Entry 8CY7 (electron microscopy, 2.90 A resolution); this record covers chains C and F of the 6 polymer chains in the assembly.

Chain C:
Molecule: Spike glycoprotein
Source organism: Severe acute respiratory syndrome coronavirus 2
UniProtKB: P0DTC2 (SPIKE_SARS2); residues 1-1273 here = UniProt positions 1-1273
Amino-acid sequence (1273 residues; numbered 1 to 1273; the number before each row is that of its first residue):
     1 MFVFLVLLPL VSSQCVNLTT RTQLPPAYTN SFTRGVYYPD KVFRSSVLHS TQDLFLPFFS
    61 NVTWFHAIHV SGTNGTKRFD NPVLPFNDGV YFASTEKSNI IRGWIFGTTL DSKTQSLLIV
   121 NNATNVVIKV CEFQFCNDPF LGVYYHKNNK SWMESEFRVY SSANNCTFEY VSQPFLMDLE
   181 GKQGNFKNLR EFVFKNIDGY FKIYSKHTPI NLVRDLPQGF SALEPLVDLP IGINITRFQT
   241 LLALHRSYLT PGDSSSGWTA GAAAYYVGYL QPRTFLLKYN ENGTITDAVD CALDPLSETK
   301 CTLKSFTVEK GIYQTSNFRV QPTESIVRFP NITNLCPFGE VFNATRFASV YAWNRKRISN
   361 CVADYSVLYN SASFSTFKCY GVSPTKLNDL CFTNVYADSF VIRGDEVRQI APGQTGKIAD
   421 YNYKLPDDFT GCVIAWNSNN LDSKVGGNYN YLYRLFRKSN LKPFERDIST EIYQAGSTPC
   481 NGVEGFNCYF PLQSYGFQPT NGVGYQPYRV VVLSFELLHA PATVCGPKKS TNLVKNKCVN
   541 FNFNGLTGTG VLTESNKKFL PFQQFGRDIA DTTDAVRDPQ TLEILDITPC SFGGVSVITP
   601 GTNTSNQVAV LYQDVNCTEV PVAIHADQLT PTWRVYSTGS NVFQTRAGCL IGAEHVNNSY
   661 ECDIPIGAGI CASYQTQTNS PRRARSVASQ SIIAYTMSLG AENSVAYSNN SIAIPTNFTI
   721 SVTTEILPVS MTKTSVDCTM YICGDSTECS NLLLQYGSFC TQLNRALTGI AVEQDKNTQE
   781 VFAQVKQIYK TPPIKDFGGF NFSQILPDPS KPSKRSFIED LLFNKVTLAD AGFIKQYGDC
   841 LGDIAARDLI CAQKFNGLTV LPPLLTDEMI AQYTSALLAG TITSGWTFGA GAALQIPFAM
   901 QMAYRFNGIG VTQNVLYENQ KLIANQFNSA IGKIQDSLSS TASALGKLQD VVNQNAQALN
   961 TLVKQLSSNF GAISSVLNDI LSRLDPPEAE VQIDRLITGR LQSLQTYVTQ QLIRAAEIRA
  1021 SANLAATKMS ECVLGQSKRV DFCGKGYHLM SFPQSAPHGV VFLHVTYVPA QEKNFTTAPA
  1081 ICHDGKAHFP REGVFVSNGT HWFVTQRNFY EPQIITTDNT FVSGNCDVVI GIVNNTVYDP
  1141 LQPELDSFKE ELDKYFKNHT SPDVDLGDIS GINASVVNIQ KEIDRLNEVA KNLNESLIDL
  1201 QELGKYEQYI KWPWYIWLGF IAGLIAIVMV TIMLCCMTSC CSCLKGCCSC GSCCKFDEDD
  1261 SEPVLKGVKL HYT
Disordered / not traced: 1-24, 70-79, 173-185, 246-262, 677-688, 828-848, 1148-1273
Sequence notes: conflict Pro986 (Lys in P0DTC2), Pro987 (Val in P0DTC2)
Swiss-Prot annotation at these positions:
  - region: Asn280 to Cys301 (Putative superantigen), Arg403 to Asp405 (Integrin-binding motif), Asn448 to Phe456 (Immunodominant HLA epitope recognized by the CD8+), Pro681 to Ala684 (Putative superantigen), Ser816 to Tyr837 (Fusion peptide 1), Lys835 to Phe855 (Fusion peptide 2), Asp1163 to Glu1202 (Heptad repeat 2)
  - motif: Met1237 to Cys1241 (Binding to host endocytosis trafficking protein SNX27), Asp1257 to Glu1262 (Diacidic ER export motif (host COPII)), Ser1261 to Gly1267 (Binding to host plasma membrane localising/FERM domain proteins), Lys1269 to Thr1273 (KxHxx, ER retrieval signal (COPI))
  - site (Cleavage): Arg685, Ser686, Arg815, Ser816
  - lipidation (S-palmitoyl cysteine): Cys1235, Cys1236, Cys1240, Cys1241, Cys1243, Cys1247, Cys1248, Cys1250, Cys1253, Cys1254
  - glycosylation: Asn17 (N-linked (GlcNAc...) (complex) asparagine), Asn61 (N-linked (GlcNAc...) (hybrid) asparagine), Asn74 (N-linked (GlcNAc...) (complex) asparagine), Asn122 (N-linked (GlcNAc...) (hybrid) asparagine), Asn149 (N-linked (GlcNAc...) (complex) asparagine), Asn165 (N-linked (GlcNAc...) (complex) asparagine), Asn234 (N-linked (GlcNAc...) (high mannose) asparagine), Asn282 (N-linked (GlcNAc...) (complex) asparagine), Thr323 (O-linked (GalNAc) threonine), Ser325 (O-linked (HexNAc...) serine), Asn331 (N-linked (GlcNAc...) (complex) asparagine), Asn343 (N-linked (GlcNAc...) (complex) asparagine), Asn603 (N-linked (GlcNAc...) (hybrid) asparagine), Asn616 (N-linked (GlcNAc...) (complex) asparagine), Asn657 (N-linked (GlcNAc...) (complex) asparagine), Thr676 (O-linked (GlcNAc...) threonine), Thr678 (O-linked (GlcNAc...) threonine), Asn709 (N-linked (GlcNAc...) (high mannose) asparagine), Asn717 (N-linked (GlcNAc...) (hybrid) asparagine), Asn801 (N-linked (GlcNAc...) (hybrid) asparagine) and 6 more in UniProt
  - natural variant: Leu5 (L5F: In strain: Iota/B.1.526), Ser13 (S13I: In strain: Epsilon/B.1.427/B.1.429), Leu18 (L18F: In strain: Beta/B.1.351, Gamma/P.1 and 1 more), Thr19 (T19I: In strain: Omicron/BQ.1.1, Omicron/XBB.1.5 and 1 more; T19R: In strain: Delta/B.1.617.2, Omicron/BA.2 and 4 more), Thr20 (T20N: In strain: Gamma/P.1), Leu24 to Ala27 (sequence variant, change not given here; In strain: Omicron/BA.2, Omicron/BA.2.12.1 and 6 more), Pro26 (P26S: In strain: Gamma/P.1), Gln52 (Q52H: In strain: Omicron/EG.5.1), Ala67 (A67V: In strain: Eta/B.1.525, Omicron/BA.1), His69 to Val70 (deletion: In strain: Alpha/B.1.1.7, Eta/B.1.525 and 5 more), Gly75 (G75V: In strain: Lambda/C.37), Thr76 (T76I: In strain: Lambda/C.37), 83 further natural variant entries in UniProt
  - mutagenesis: His69 to Val70 (Increased incorporation of cleaved spike into virions), Asn121 (N121Q: Partial loss of biliverdin affinity), Arg190 (R190K: Partial loss of biliverdin affinity), Asn234 (N234Q: Increased resistance to neutralizing antibodies), Asn331 (N331Q: Reduced viral infectivity), Asn343 (N343Q: Reduced viral infectivity), Leu452 (L452R: Increased resistance to neutralizing antibodies. Decreases HLA binding to NF9 epitope. Increased binding affinity to human ACE2), Tyr453 (Y453F: Decreased HLA binding to NF9 epitope. Increased binding affinity to human ACE2), Ala475 (A475V: Increased resistance to neutralizing antibodies), Val483 (V483A: Increased resistance to neutralizing antibodies), Glu484 (E484D: Increased replication in human TMEM106B overexpressing cells), Phe490 (F490L: Increased resistance to neutralizing antibodies and human covalescent sera neutralization), 16 further mutagenesis entries in UniProt
Cystine bridges: Cys131-Cys166, Cys291-Cys301, Cys336-Cys361, Cys379-Cys432, Cys391-Cys525, Cys480-Cys488, Cys617-Cys649, Cys662-Cys671, Cys738-Cys760, Cys743-Cys749, Cys1032-Cys1043, Cys1082-Cys1126
Covalent attachments: N-acetylglucosamine (NAG) linked to Asn61, Asn149, Asn165, Asn234, Asn282, Asn331, Asn343, Asn603, Asn616, Asn657, Asn801, Asn1074, Asn1098
Reported in the primary citation:
  - specificity-determining residues: Ala372 (by similarity / conservation)
  - specificity-determining residues: Lys378, His519 (proposed by the authors, not directly observed)

Chain F:
Molecule: pan-sarbecovirus nanobody 2-38
Source organism: Lama glama
Notes: antibody fragment or engineered binder
Amino-acid sequence (121 residues; each row starts with the number of its first residue):
     1 QVQLVESGGG LVQAGGSLRL SCAAAARFST SAMGWFRQAP GKEREFVAAI SWSNTNTHYA
    61 DTVKGRFTIS ADTAKETVDL QMNSLKPEDT AVYYCVQGGW GIRQPIIVDY WGKGTQVTVS
   121 S
Cystine bridges: Cys22-Cys95

Chain C / chain F interface:
Pairs across the interface (13; chain C residue first):
  Thr376(C) with Ile102(F)
  Phe377(C) with Ile102(F), hydrophobic
  Lys378(C) with Gln104(F)
  Cys379(C) with Gly99(F); Ile107(F)
  Tyr380(C) with Ile107(F), hydrophobic; Asp109(F)
  Gly381(C) with Gly98(F); Gly99(F); Asp109(F), hydrogen bond (backbone-side chain)
  Ser383(C) with Thr30(F); Trp52(F), hydrogen bond
  Thr385(C) with Trp52(F)
Also at the interface, not in a pair above, chain C (15 interface residues in all): Ser375, Val382, Pro384, Pro412, Gln414, Asp427, Phe429
Also at the interface, not in a pair above, chain F (12 interface residues in all): Gln1, Arg44, Trp100, Tyr110
The authors on this interface:
  - epitope / paratope residues, chain C: Phe377(C)

In short:
Chain C and chain F form an interface of 15 and 12 residues respectively; the contacts include 2 hydrogen
bonds. Polar pairs include Gly381(C)-Asp109(F) and Ser383(C)-Trp52(F). Covalently linked N-acetylglucosamine:
at Asn61(C), Asn149(C), Asn165(C), Asn234(C), Asn282(C) and Asn331(C) and 7 more. From the paper: the
epitope/paratope residue Phe377(C); specificity determinants Ala372(C), Lys378(C) and His519(C).
Chain C is Spike glycoprotein (Severe acute respiratory syndrome coronavirus 2) and chain F is
pan-sarbecovirus nanobody 2-38 (Lama glama); the structure, SARS-CoV-2 Spike protein in complex with a
pan-sarbecovirus nanobody 2-34, was determined by electron microscopy together with 8CWU, 8CWV, 8CXN, 8CXQ,
8CY6, 8CY9 and 5 further entries from the same study.
